Entry 7ODY (X-ray diffraction, 1.43 A resolution); this record covers chains A and D of the 4 polymer chains in the assembly.

Chain A (and D):
Protein: MazG-like pyrophosphohydrolase (MazZ)
Organism: Cyanophage S-2L
Notes: chain D of this document is another copy of the same molecule, construct and numbering; everything in this record applies to it too
Amino-acid sequence (111 residues; numbered -5 to 105; the number before each row is that of its first residue; numbers below 1 keep their minus sign (Gly-5 is residue -5)):
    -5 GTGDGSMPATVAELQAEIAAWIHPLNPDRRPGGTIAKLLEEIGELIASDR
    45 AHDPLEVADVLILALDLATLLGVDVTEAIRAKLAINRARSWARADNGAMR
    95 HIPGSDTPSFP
Unresolved in the structure: -5 to 1, 45-46, 103-105 (chain D: -5 to 1, 43-46, 98-105)
Bound ions: Mn2+ site 1: Glu34, Glu35, Glu38 (together with 2'-deoxyguanosine-5'-diphosphate); Mn2+ site 2: Glu35, Glu38, Glu50, Asp53 (together with 2'-deoxyguanosine-5'-diphosphate); Mn2+ site 3: Glu38, Glu50
Ligand contacts:
  - 2'-deoxyguanosine-5'-diphosphate (DGI), molecule 1: Ile12, Trp15, Ile16, Asn20, Lys31, Glu34, Glu35, Glu38, Glu50, Asp53, Ile56, Leu57, Asp60
  - 2'-deoxyguanosine-5'-diphosphate (DGI), molecule 2: Lys76, Asn80, Arg83, Trp85, Gly91, Ala92, Met93, Arg94, His95
What the authors report for this chain:
  - binding site for 2'-deoxyguanosine-5'-diphosphate: Ile12, Trp15, Ile16, Asn20, Lys31, Glu35, Asp53, Ile56, Leu57, Asp60, Lys76, Asn80, Arg83, Trp85, Ala92, Met93, Arg94, His95
  - specificity-determining residues: Asn20, Asp60
  - specificity-determining residues: Ile56 (by similarity / conservation)
  - Mn2+ coordination: Glu34, Glu35, Glu38, Glu50, Asp53
  - catalytic residues: Arg83 (proposed by the authors, not directly observed)
  - conformationally variable residues (loop rearrangement): Asp43 to His46

Interface between chain A and chain D:
Contacting residue pairs (4):
  Leu33(A) with Leu33(D), hydrophobic
  Ile40(A) with Ile40(D), hydrophobic
  Ala41(A) with Asn90(D)
  Asn90(A) with Ala41(D)
Interface residues without a listed pair, chain A (5 interface residues in all): Glu34
Interface residues without a listed pair, chain D (5 interface residues in all): Arg94

In short:
The chain A/chain D interface involves 5 residues from each chain. Bound to chain A:
2'-deoxyguanosine-5'-diphosphate. The Mn2+ site 1 is built by Glu34(A), Glu35(A) and Glu38(A). Glu35(A),
Glu38(A), Glu50(A) and Asp53(A) coordinate Mn2+ site 2. The paper reports the catalytic residue Arg83(A); a
binding site for 2'-deoxyguanosine-5'-diphosphate at Ile12(A), Trp15(A) and Ile16(A) among others.
Chain A and chain D are both MazG-like pyrophosphohydrolase (MazZ) (Cyanophage S-2L); the structure,
Cyanophage S-2L MazG-like pyrophosphohydrolase bound to dGDP and three catalytic Mn2+ ions per active site,
was determined by X-ray diffraction, deposited together with 7ODX.
